PDB entry 6WDN | electron microscopy, 3.20 A resolution | chains J and E of the 10 polymer chains in the assembly

== Chain J ==
Protein: Essential MCU regulator, mitochondrial
Source organism: Homo sapiens
UniProtKB: Q9H4I9 (EMRE_HUMAN); residue numbers follow UniProt; this construct covers 48-98
Sequence (51 residues; numbered 48 to 98; the number before each row is that of its first residue):
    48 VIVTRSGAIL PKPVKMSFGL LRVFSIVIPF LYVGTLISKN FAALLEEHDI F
Unresolved in the structure: 94-98
Swiss-Prot annotation at these positions:
  - motif: G81 to S85 (GXXXX[G/A/S])

== Chain E ==
Protein: Calcium uniporter protein, mitochondrial
Source organism: Homo sapiens
UniProtKB: Q8NE86 (MCU_HUMAN); residues 169-346 here = UniProt positions 169-346
Sequence (178 residues; row label = number of the first residue in the row):
   169 SHENAATLND VKTLVQQLYT TLCIEQHQLN KERELIERLE DLKEQLAPLE KVRIEISRKA
   229 EKRTTLVLWG GLAYMATQFG ILARLTWWEY SWDIMEPVTY FITYGSAMAM YAYFVMTRQE
   289 YVYPEARDRQ YLLFFHKGAK KSRFDLEKYN QLKDAIAQAE MDLKRLRDPL QVHLPLRQ
Unresolved in the structure: 169, 344-346
Swiss-Prot annotation at these positions:
  - region: T285 to V290 (Juxtamembrane helix)
  - motif: W260 to Y268 (Selectivity filter)
  - binding site (Ca(2+)): E264
  - modified residue: K332 (N6-acetyllysine)

== How chain J and chain E interact ==
Residue-residue contacts - 28 pairs, chain J then chain E:
  V48(J) - D296(E)
  I49(J) - D296(E)
  I49(J) - Y299(E)  hydrophobic
  I49(J) - L300(E)  hydrophobic
  S53(J) - K321(E)  hydrogen bond (side chain-backbone)
  S53(J) - D322(E)  hydrogen bond
  S53(J) - A325(E)
  G54(J) - K321(E)
  A55(J) - N318(E)
  I56(J) - F303(E)  hydrophobic
  I56(J) - L314(E)  hydrophobic
  I56(J) - N318(E)  hydrogen bond (backbone-side chain)
  L57(J) - L300(E)  hydrophobic
  L57(J) - H304(E)
  P58(J) - L300(E)
  P58(J) - H304(E)
  K59(J) - H304(E)  hydrogen bond (backbone-side chain)
  P60(J) - R297(E)
  P60(J) - L300(E)
  P60(J) - L301(E)  hydrophobic
  V61(J) - R297(E)  hydrogen bond (backbone-side chain)
  K62(J) - R297(E)
  K62(J) - L301(E)
  M63(J) - V283(E)
  M63(J) - M284(E)
  G66(J) - M284(E)
  L67(J) - M284(E)  hydrophobic
  V70(J) - A280(E)  hydrophobic
Also at the interface, not in a pair above, chain J (18 interface residues in all): V50, V74
Also at the interface, not in a pair above, chain E (19 interface residues in all): R221, M276, K305, Y317

== Summary ==
The interface between chain J and chain E involves 18 residues on one side and 19 on the other, with 5
hydrogen bonds. Polar pairs include S53(J)-K321(E), S53(J)-D322(E) and I56(J)-N318(E). From UniProt:
Ca2+-binding residue E264(E) on chain E.
Chain J is Essential MCU regulator, mitochondrial and chain E is Calcium uniporter protein, mitochondrial,
both from Homo sapiens; the structure, Cryo-EM structure of mitochondrial calcium uniporter holocomplex in low
Ca2+, was determined by electron microscopy together with 6WDO from the same study.
